PDB entry 8X31 | electron microscopy, 6.20 A resolution (low resolution: residue-level contacts below are approximate; hydrogen-bond / salt-bridge calls are withheld) | chains I and F of the 14 polymer chains in the assembly

== Chain I ==
Molecule: 146-nt DNA strand
Source organism: Saccharomyces cerevisiae
Sequence (146 nucleotides; row label = number of the first residue in the row):
     1 ATCAATATCC ACCTGCAGAT TCTACCAAAA GTGTATTTGG AAACTGCTCC ATCAAAAGGC
    61 ATGTTCAGCG GAATTCCGCT GAACATGCCT TTTGATGGAG CAGTTTCCAA ATACACTTTT
   121 GGTAGAATCT GCAGGTGGAT ATTGAT

== Chain F ==
Name: Histone H4
Source organism: Saccharomyces cerevisiae
UniProtKB: A0A6A5Q1V3 (A0A6A5Q1V3_YEASX); residues 0-101 here correspond to UniProt positions 1-102 (UniProt number = residue number + 1)
Amino-acid sequence (102 residues; each row starts with the number of its first residue; numbering starts at 0):
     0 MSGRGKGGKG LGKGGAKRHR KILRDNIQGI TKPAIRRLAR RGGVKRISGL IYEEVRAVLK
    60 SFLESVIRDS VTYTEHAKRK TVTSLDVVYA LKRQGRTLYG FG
Unresolved in the structure: 0-21

== How chain I and chain F interact ==
Contacting residue pairs (11; chain I residue first):
  DT80(I) with Ser47(F); Leu49(F)
  DG81(I) with Arg35(F); Ile46(F); Ser47(F)
  DG100(I) with Lys79(F)
  DC101(I) with Lys77(F); Arg78(F); Lys79(F); Thr80(F)
  DA102(I) with Arg78(F)
Also at the interface, not in a pair above, chain F (9 interface residues in all): Gly48

== Overview ==
The interface between chain I and chain F involves 5 residues on one side and 9 on the other.
Chain I is a 146-nt DNA strand and chain F is Histone H4, both from Saccharomyces cerevisiae; the structure,
The piccolo NuA4 bound to the H2A.Z nucleosome complex with Ac-CoA at resetting state, was determined by
electron microscopy, deposited together with 8X2X, 8X2Y, 8X2Z, 8X30 and 8X32.
